2A7P - chain A; structure by X-ray diffraction, 2.20 A resolution.

== Chain A ==
Name: (S)-Mandelate Dehydrogenase
Source organism: Pseudomonas putida
Notes: EC 1.-.-.-
UniProtKB: chimeric construct of P20932, P05414: residues 1-176 from P20932 (MDLB_PSEPU) positions 1-176 (same numbers); residues 177-196 from P05414 positions 176-195 (UniProt number = residue number - 1); residues 197-374 from P20932 (MDLB_PSEPU) positions 216-393 (UniProt number = residue number + 19)
Chain sequence (380 residues; each row starts with the number of its first residue):
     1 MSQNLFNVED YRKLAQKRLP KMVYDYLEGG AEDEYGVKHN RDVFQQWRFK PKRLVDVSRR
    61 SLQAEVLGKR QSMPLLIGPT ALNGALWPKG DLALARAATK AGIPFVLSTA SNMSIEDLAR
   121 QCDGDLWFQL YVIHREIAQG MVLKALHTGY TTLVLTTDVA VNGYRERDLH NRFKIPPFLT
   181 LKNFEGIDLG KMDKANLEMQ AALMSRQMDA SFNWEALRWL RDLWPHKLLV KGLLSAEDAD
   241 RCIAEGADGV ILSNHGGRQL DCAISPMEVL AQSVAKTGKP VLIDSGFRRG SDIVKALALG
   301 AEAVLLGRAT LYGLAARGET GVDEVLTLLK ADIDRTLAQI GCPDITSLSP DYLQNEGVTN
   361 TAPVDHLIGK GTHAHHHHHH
Not modelled in the structure: 1-3, 357-380
Sequence notes: engineered mutation Ala81 (Gly in P20932); expression tag (375-380)
Residues lining bound ligands:
  - 3-(indol-3-yl) lactate (3IL): Ala81, Ala110, Tyr131, Ile133, Asn162, Arg165, Leu181, Phe184, Met208, His255, Gln259
  - FMN (flavin mononucleotide): Tyr26, Leu27, Pro79, Thr80, Ala81, Ser108, Ala110, Gln129, Tyr131, Thr156, Lys231, Ser253, His255, Gly256, Arg258, Asp284, Ser285, Gly286, Phe287, Arg288, Leu306, Gly307, Arg308, Leu311
Swiss-Prot annotation at these positions:
  - binding site ((S)-mandelate): Tyr26, Tyr131, Arg165, His255, Arg258
  - binding site (FMN): Ser108, Gln129, Thr156, Lys231, Asp284 to Arg288, Gly307, Arg308
  - active site: His255 (Proton acceptor)
Reported in the primary citation:
  - binding site for 3-(indol-3-yl) lactate: Ala81, Ala110, Tyr131, Ile133, Arg165, Leu181, Phe184, Met208, His255
  - catalytic residues: His255 (proposed by the authors, not directly observed)
  - mutagenesis - G81A (20-100-fold): decreased catalytic activity on mandelate (citing earlier work)

== Summary ==
Chain A binds flavin mononucleotide and 3-(indol-3-yl) lactate. From UniProt: 5 (S)-mandelate-binding
residues, 11 FMN-binding residues and active-site residue His255. From the paper: the catalytic residue
His255; G81A reduces catalytic activity on mandelate.
Chain A is (S)-Mandelate Dehydrogenase (Pseudomonas putida); the structure, Crystal Structure of the G81A
mutant of the Active Chimera of (S)-Mandelate Dehydrogenase in complex with ..., was determined by X-ray
diffraction together with 3GIY, 2A7N and 2A85 from the same study.
